PDB entry 3NRZ | X-ray diffraction, 1.80 A resolution | chains A and B of the 6 polymer chains in the assembly

# Chain A
Name: Xanthine dehydrogenase/oxidase
From: Bos taurus
Notes: EC 1.17.1.4, 1.17.3.2; fragment: iron-sulfur binding domain
UniProtKB: P80457 (XDH_BOVIN); residues 2-165 here = UniProt positions 2-165
Amino-acid sequence (164 residues; each row starts with the number of its first residue):
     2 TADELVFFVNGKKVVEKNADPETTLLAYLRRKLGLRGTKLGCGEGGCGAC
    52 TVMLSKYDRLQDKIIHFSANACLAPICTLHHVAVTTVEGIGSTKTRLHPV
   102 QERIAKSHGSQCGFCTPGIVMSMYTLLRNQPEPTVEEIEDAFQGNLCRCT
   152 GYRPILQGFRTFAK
Ion coordination: 2Fe-2S cluster Fe site 1: Cys43, Cys48, Cys51, Cys73; 2Fe-2S cluster Fe site 2: Cys113, Cys116, Cys148, Cys150
Ligand contacts:
  - FAD (flavin-adenine dinucleotide): Glu45, Gly46, Gly47, Leu74
  - 2Fe-2S cluster (FES), molecule 1: Lys40, Leu41, Gly42, Cys43, Gly44, Gly46, Gly47, Cys48, Gly49, Ala50, Cys51, Asn71, Cys73
  - 2Fe-2S cluster (FES), molecule 2: Ser111, Gln112, Cys113, Gly114, Phe115, Cys116, Cys148, Arg149, Cys150, Thr151
  - MTE (phosphonic acidmono-(2-amino-5,6-dimercapto-4-oxo-3,7,8a,9,10,10a-hexahydro-4H-8-oxa-1,3,9,10-tetraaza-anthracen-7-ylmethyl)ester): Gln112, Cys113, Cys150
Swiss-Prot annotation at these positions:
  - binding site ([2Fe-2S] cluster): Cys43, Cys48, Cys51, Cys73, Cys113, Cys116, Cys148, Cys150

# Chain B
Name: Xanthine dehydrogenase/oxidase
From: Bos taurus
Notes: EC 1.17.1.4, 1.17.3.2; fragment: flavin binding domain
UniProtKB: P80457 (XDH_BOVIN); residue numbers follow UniProt; this construct covers 224-528
Amino-acid sequence (305 residues; numbered 224 to 528; the number before each row is that of its first residue):
   224 PKQLRFEGERVTWIQASTLKELLDLKAQHPEAKLVVGNTEIGIEMKFKNQ
   274 LFPMIICPAWIPELNAVEHGPEGISFGAACALSSVEKTLLEAVAKLPTQK
   324 TEVFRGVLEQLRWFAGKQVKSVASLGGNIITASPISDLNPVFMASGTKLT
   374 IVSRGTRRTVPMDHTFFPSYRKTLLGPEEILLSIEIPYSREDEFFSAFKQ
   424 ASRREDDIAKVTCGMRVLFQPGSMQVKELALCYGGMADRTISALKTTQKQ
   474 LSKFWNEKLLQDVCAGLAEELSLSPDAPGGMIEFRRTLTLSFFFKFYLTV
   524 LKKLG
Ligand contacts: FAD (flavin-adenine dinucleotide): Lys256, Leu257, Val258, Val259, Gly260, Asn261, Thr262, Glu263, Ile264, Leu287, Ala301, Leu305, Phe337, Ala338, Val342, Val345, Ala346, Ser347, Gly349, Gly350, Asn351, Ile353, Thr354, Ile358, Ser359, Asp360, Leu361, Leu398, Ile403, Leu404
Swiss-Prot annotation at these positions:
  - binding site (FAD): Leu257 to Ile264, Phe337, Ser347 to Asn351, Asp360, Leu404, Lys422
  - mutagenesis: Arg335 (R335A: Promotes conversion to the oxidase form that utilizes molecular oxygen as electron acceptor. Interferes with normal conversion to the dehydrogenase form by reducing agents), Trp336 (W336A: Promotes conversion to the oxidase form that utilizes molecular oxygen as electron acceptor. Interferes with normal conversion to the dehydrogenase form by reducing agents), Arg427 (R427Q: Promotes conversion to the oxidase form that utilizes molecular oxygen as electron acceptor. Interferes with normal conversion to the dehydrogenase form by reducing agents)

# How chain A and chain B interact
Residue-residue contacts - 52 pairs, chain A then chain B:
  Thr2(A) with Glu230(B)
  Ala3(A) with Arg228(B); Glu230(B)
  Asp4(A) with Lys225(B), salt bridge; Leu227(B); Arg228(B), hydrogen bond (backbone-backbone); Phe229(B)
  Leu6(A) with Phe229(B), hydrophobic
  Ala20(A) with Phe229(B); Glu230(B)
  Asp21(A) with Gly231(B); Glu232(B), hydrogen bond (side chain-backbone)
  Pro22(A) with Phe229(B); Glu230(B); Gly231(B); Val234(B); Trp236(B), hydrophobic
  Glu23(A) with Arg233(B), salt bridge; Val234(B)
  Gly44(A) with Phe270(B)
  Glu45(A) with Ile266(B); Phe270(B)
  Gly46(A) with Val342(B)
  Thr52(A) with Gln341(B), hydrogen bond
  Leu61(A) with Asn288(B)
  Phe68(A) with Ser344(B)
  Ser69(A) with Lys340(B); Gln341(B); Ser344(B)
  Ala70(A) with Gln341(B)
  Asn71(A) with Gln341(B); Val342(B)
  Leu74(A) with Asn261(B), hydrogen bond (backbone-side chain); Ile266(B), hydrophobic
  Pro76(A) with Trp236(B), hydrophobic; Asn261(B)
  Cys78(A) with Phe229(B), hydrophobic; Trp236(B); Gln238(B)
  Thr79(A) with Trp236(B)
  His81(A) with Leu227(B); Trp283(B)
  Ser123(A) with Gln341(B), hydrogen bond
  Asp141(A) with Lys340(B)
  Gln144(A) with Arg335(B); Trp336(B); Phe337(B); Ala338(B), hydrogen bond (side chain-backbone); Gly339(B)
  Gly145(A) with Gly339(B); Gln341(B)
  Asn146(A) with Gln341(B)
Other interface residues (no listed pair), chain A (31 interface residues in all): Glu5, Cys43, Gly49, Ala142
Other interface residues (no listed pair), chain B (31 interface residues in all): Gln226, Thr235, Val259, Gly260, Thr262, Val345

# Summary
The chain A/chain B interface involves 31 residues from each chain, with 6 hydrogen bonds and 2 salt bridges.
Polar pairs include Asp4(A)-Lys225(B), Glu23(A)-Arg233(B) and Asp21(A)-Glu232(B). Flavin-adenine dinucleotide
is bound between chain A and chain B. Ligands of chain A: 2Fe-2S cluster and compound MTE.
Here chain A is Xanthine dehydrogenase/oxidase and chain B is Xanthine dehydrogenase/oxidase, both from Bos
taurus. Entry 3NRZ (Crystal Structure of Bovine Xanthine Oxidase in Complex with Hypoxanthine) was determined
by X-ray diffraction together with 3NS1 from the same study.
